4P3G - chains A and D of the 4 polymer chains in the assembly; structure by X-ray diffraction, 2.70 A resolution.

[Chain A (and D)]
Molecule: Signal recognition particle subunit SRP68
Source organism: Chaetomium thermophilum
Notes: chain D of this document is another copy of the same molecule, construct and numbering; everything in this record applies to it too
Reference sequence: G0S5V2 (G0S5V2_CHATD); residues 2-217 here = UniProt positions 2-217
Chain sequence (224 residues; numbered -6 to 217; the number before each row is that of its first residue; numbers below 1 keep their minus sign (Mse-6 is residue -6)):
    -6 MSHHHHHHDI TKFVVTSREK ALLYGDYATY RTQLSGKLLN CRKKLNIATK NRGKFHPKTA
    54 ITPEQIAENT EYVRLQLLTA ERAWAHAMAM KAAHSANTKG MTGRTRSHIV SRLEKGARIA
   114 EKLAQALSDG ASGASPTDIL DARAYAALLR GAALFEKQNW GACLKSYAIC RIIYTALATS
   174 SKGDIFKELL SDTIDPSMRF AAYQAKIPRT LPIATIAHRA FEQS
Not modelled in the structure: -6 to -2 (chain D: -6 to -1, 41-53, 91-92, 201, 211-217)
Sequence notes: initiating methionine (-6); expression tag (-5 to 1)
Modified positions: Mse-6 (selenomethionine); Mse81, Mse83, Mse94, Mse191 (selenomethionine; parent Met)

[Interface between chain A and chain D]
Contacting residue pairs (7):
  Ala207(A) - Lys158(D)
  Ala207(A) - Ile162(D)  hydrophobic
  Thr208(A) - Lys158(D)
  Ala210(A) - Ile165(D)  hydrophobic
  His211(A) - Leu157(D)
  His211(A) - Ala161(D)
  Phe214(A) - Ile165(D)  hydrophobic
Also at the interface, not in a pair above, chain A (6 interface residues in all): Ile206
Also at the interface, not in a pair above, chain D (7 interface residues in all): Arg136, Mse191

[Summary]
Chain A and chain D form an interface of 6 and 7 residues respectively.
Both chains are Signal recognition particle subunit SRP68 (Chaetomium thermophilum). Entry 4P3G (Structure of
the SRP68-RBD from Chaetomium thermophilum) was determined by X-ray diffraction, deposited together with 4P3E
and 4P3F.
